PDB entry 8S0C | electron microscopy, 4.00 A resolution | chains A and E of the 7 polymer chains in the assembly

# Chain A
Molecule: Origin recognition complex subunit 1
Organism: Homo sapiens
Reference sequence: Q13415 (ORC1_HUMAN); residues 1-861 here = UniProt positions 1-861
Chain sequence (861 residues; each row starts with the number of its first residue):
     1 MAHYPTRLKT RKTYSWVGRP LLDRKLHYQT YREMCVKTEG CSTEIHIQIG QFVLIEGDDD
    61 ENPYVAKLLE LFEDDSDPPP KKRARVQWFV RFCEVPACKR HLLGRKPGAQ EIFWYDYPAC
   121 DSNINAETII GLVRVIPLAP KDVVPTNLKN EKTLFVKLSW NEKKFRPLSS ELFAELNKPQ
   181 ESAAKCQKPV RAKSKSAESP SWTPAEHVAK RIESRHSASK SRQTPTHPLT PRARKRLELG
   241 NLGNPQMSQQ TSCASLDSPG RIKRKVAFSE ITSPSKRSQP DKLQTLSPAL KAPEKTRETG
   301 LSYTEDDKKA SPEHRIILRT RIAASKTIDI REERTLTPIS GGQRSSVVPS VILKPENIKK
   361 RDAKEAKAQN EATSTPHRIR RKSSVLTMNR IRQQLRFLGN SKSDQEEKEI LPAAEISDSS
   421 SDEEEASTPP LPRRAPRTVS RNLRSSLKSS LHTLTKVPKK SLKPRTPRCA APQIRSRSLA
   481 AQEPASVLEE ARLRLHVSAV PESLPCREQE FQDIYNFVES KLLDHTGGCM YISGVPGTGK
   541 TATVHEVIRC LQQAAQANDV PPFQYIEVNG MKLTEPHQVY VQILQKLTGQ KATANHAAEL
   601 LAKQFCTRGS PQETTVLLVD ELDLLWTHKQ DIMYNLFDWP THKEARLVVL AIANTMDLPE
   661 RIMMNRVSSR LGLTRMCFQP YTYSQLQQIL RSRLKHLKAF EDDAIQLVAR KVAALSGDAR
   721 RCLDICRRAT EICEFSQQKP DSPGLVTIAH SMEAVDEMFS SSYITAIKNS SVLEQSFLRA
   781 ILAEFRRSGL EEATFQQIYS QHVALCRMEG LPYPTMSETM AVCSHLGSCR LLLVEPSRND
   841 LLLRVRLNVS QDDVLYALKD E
Unresolved in the structure: 1-747, 861
UniProt features mapped onto this chain:
  - binding site (ATP): Val500, Gly534 to Ala542, Glu621, Asn654, Arg720
  - binding site (Mg(2+)): Asp620, Glu621
  - site: Glu94 (Histone H4K20me2 binding)
  - modified residue: Ser199 (Phosphoserine), Thr203 (Phosphothreonine), Ser252 (Phosphoserine), Ser255 (Phosphoserine), Ser273 (Phosphoserine), Ser287 (Phosphoserine), Lys326 (N6-acetyllysine), Thr337 (Phosphothreonine), Ser340 (Phosphoserine), Ser417 (Phosphoserine), Ser420 (Phosphoserine), Ser478 (Phosphoserine)
  - natural variant: Phe89 (F89S: In MGORS1), Arg105 (R105Q: In MGORS1), Glu127 (E127G: In MGORS1), Arg666 (R666W: In MGORS1), Arg720 (R720Q: In MGORS1)
  - mutagenesis: Asp620 (D620A: Abolished ATPase activity)

# Chain E
Molecule: Origin recognition complex subunit 5
Organism: Homo sapiens
Reference sequence: O43913 (ORC5_HUMAN); residues 1-435 here = UniProt positions 1-435
Chain sequence (435 residues; each row starts with the number of its first residue):
     1 MPHLENVVLC RESQVSILQS LFGERHHFSF PSIFIYGHTA SGKTYVTQTL LKTLELPHVF
    61 VNCVECFTLR LLLEQILNKL NHLSSSEDGC STEITCETFN DFVRLFKQVT TAENLKDQTV
   121 YIVLDKAEYL RDMEANLLPG FLRLQELADR NVTVLFLSEI VWEKFRPNTG CFEPFVLYFP
   181 DYSIGNLQKI LSHDHPPEYS ADFYAAYINI LLGVFYTVCR DLKELRHLAV LNFPKYCEPV
   241 VKGEASERDT RKLWRNIEPH LKKAMQTVYL REISSSQWEK LQKDDTDPGQ LKGLSAHTHV
   301 ELPYYSKFIL IAAYLASYNP ARTDKRFFLK HHGKIKKTNF LKKHEKTSNH LLGPKPFPLD
   361 RLLAILYSIV DSRVAPTANI FSQITSLVTL QLLTLVGHDD QLDGPKYKCT VSLDFIRAIA
   421 RTVNFDIIKY LYDFL
Unresolved in the structure: 1-6, 86-91, 286-303, 321-348, 434-435
Bound ions: Mg2+: Thr44 (together with ATP-gamma-S)
Small-molecule neighbours: ATP-gamma-S (AGS; phosphothiophosphoric acid-adenylate ester): Val7, Val8, Leu9, Arg11, Thr39, Ala40, Ser41, Gly42, Lys43, Thr44, Tyr45, Val46, Lys126, Tyr182, Leu222, Lys223
UniProt features mapped onto this chain:
  - binding site (ATP): Gly37 to Thr44

# Chain A / chain E interface
Contacting residue pairs - 16 pairs, chain A then chain E:
  Ser817(A) - Glu163(E)
  Met820(A) - Glu163(E)
  Met820(A) - Arg166(E)
  Ala821(A) - Arg166(E)
  Ser824(A) - Arg166(E)
  Gly827(A) - Asn168(E)
  Ser828(A) - Asn168(E)
  Ser828(A) - Thr169(E)  hydrogen bond (side chain-backbone)
  Ser828(A) - Gly170(E)
  Arg830(A) - Asn168(E)
  Ser837(A) - Lys164(E)
  Ser837(A) - Arg166(E)
  Arg838(A) - Arg131(E)
  Arg838(A) - Asp132(E)  salt bridge
  Arg838(A) - Lys164(E)
  Asp840(A) - Lys164(E)  salt bridge
Interface residues without a listed pair, chain A (11 interface residues in all): Pro836
Interface residues without a listed pair, chain E (9 interface residues in all): Pro167

# In short
Chain A and chain E form an interface of 11 and 9 residues respectively, with 1 hydrogen bond and 2 salt
bridges. Polar pairs include Arg838(A)-Asp132(E), Asp840(A)-Lys164(E) and Ser828(A)-Thr169(E). Chain E binds
ATP-gamma-S.
Here chain A is Origin recognition complex subunit 1 and chain E is Origin recognition complex subunit 5, both
from Homo sapiens. Entry 8S0C (H. sapiens ORC1-5 bound to double stranded DNA as part of the MCM-ORC complex)
was determined by electron microscopy, deposited together with 8S09, 8S0A, 8S0B, 8S0D, 8S0E and 8S0F.
